7OCI - chains D and F of the 9 polymer chains in the assembly; structure by electron microscopy, 3.46 A resolution.

[Chain D]
Name: Dolichyl-diphosphooligosaccharide--protein glycosyltransferase subunit OST4
Organism: Saccharomyces cerevisiae S288C
Notes: EC 2.4.99.18
UniProtKB: Q99380 (OST4_YEAST); residue numbers follow UniProt; this construct covers 1-36
Chain sequence (36 residues; each row starts with the number of its first residue):
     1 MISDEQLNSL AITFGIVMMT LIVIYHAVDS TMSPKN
Unresolved in the structure: 36
Ligand contacts: Digitonin (AJP): Ile2, Gln6, Leu10, Phe14
Swiss-Prot annotation at these positions:
  - mutagenesis: Met18 (M18K: Severe growth defect; abolishes interaction with OST3 and STT3; M18L: No effect on interaction between OST3 and STT3), Met19 (M19K: Severe growth defect; abolishes interaction with OST3; M19L: Disrupts interaction between OST3 and STT3), Thr20 (T20D: Severe growth defect; T20K: Severe growth defect; abolishes interaction with OST3; disrupts interaction between OST3 and STT3), Leu21 (L21K: Abolishes interaction with OST3 and STT3; disrupts interaction between OST3 and STT3), Val23 (V23D: Severe growth defect; V23K: Severe growth defect; abolishes interaction with OST3; disrupts interaction between OST3 and STT3), Ile24 (I24D: Severe growth defect; I24K: Disrupts interaction between OST3 and STT3), Tyr25 (Y25D: Severe growth defect)

[Chain F]
Name: Dolichyl-diphosphooligosaccharide--protein glycosyltransferase subunit STT3
Organism: Saccharomyces cerevisiae S288C
Notes: EC 2.4.99.18
UniProtKB: P39007 (STT3_YEAST); residues 1-718 here = UniProt positions 1-718
Chain sequence (718 residues; row label = number of the first residue in the row):
     1 MGSDRSCVLS VFQTILKLVI FVAIFGAAIS SRLFAVIKFE SIIHEFDPWF NYRATKYLVN
    61 NSFYKFLNWF DDRTWYPLGR VTGGTLYPGL MTTSAFIWHA LRNWLGLPID IRNVCVLFAP
   121 LFSGVTAWAT YEFTKEIKDA SAGLLAAGFI AIVPGYISRS VAGSYDNEAI AITLLMVTFM
   181 FWIKAQKTGS IMHATCAALF YFYMVSAWGG YVFITNLIPL HVFLLILMGR YSSKLYSAYT
   241 TWYAIGTVAS MQIPFVGFLP IRSNDHMAAL GVFGLIQIVA FGDFVKGQIS TAKFKVIMMV
   301 SLFLILVLGV VGLSALTYMG LIAPWTGRFY SLWDTNYAKI HIPIIASVSE HQPVSWPAFF
   361 FDTHFLIWLF PAGVFLLFLD LKDEHVFVIA YSVLCSYFAG VMVRLMLTLT PVICVSAAVA
   421 LSKIFDIYLD FKTSDRKYAI KPAALLAKLI VSGSFIFYLY LFVFHSTWVT RTAYSSPSVV
   481 LPSQTPDGKL ALIDDFREAY YWLRMNSDED SKVAAWWDYG YQIGGMADRT TLVDNNTWNN
   541 THIAIVGKAM ASPEEKSYEI LKEHDVDYVL VIFGGLIGFG GDDINKFLWM IRISEGIWPE
   601 EIKERDFYTA EGEYRVDARA SETMRNSLLY KMSYKDFPQL FNGGQATDRV RQQMITPLDV
   661 PPLDYFDEVF TSENWMVRIY QLKKDDAQGR TLRDVGELTR SSTKTRRSIK RPELGLRV
Unresolved in the structure: 1-5, 292-349, 433-440, 484-491
Glycans and other covalent adducts: glycan linked to Asn539
Bound ions: Mg2+: Asp47 (together with Dolichylphosphate)
Ligand contacts:
  - Digitonin (AJP): Phe258, Ile261, Arg262
  - Dolichylphosphate (V8K): Trp208, Gly209, Gly210, Phe213, Asn216, Gly271, Phe273, Gly274, Leu275, Gln277, Phe398, Arg404, Leu405
Swiss-Prot annotation at these positions:
  - region: Trp516 to Asp518 (Interacts with target acceptor peptide in protein substrate)
  - motif: Glu45 to Asp47 (DXD motif 1), Asp166 to Glu168 (DXD motif 2), Ser347 to Glu350 (SVSE motif), Trp516 to Gly520 (WWDYG motif), Asp583 to Met590 (DK motif)
  - binding site (Mn(2+)): Asp47, Asp166, Glu168
  - binding site (dolichyl diphosphooligosaccharide): Arg404, Tyr521
  - site: Asp47 (Interacts with target acceptor peptide in protein substrate), Arg159 (Important for catalytic activity), Glu350 (Interacts with target acceptor peptide in protein substrate), Lys586 (Interacts with target acceptor peptide in protein substrate)
  - glycosylation (N-linked (GlcNAc...) asparagine): Asn60, Asn535, Asn539 (high mannose)
  - mutagenesis: Asp47 (D47A: Lethal; impairs the catalytic activity), Arg159 (R159A: Temperature sensitive and staurosporine sensitive), Ser160 (S160A: Temperature sensitive and staurosporine sensitive), Gly163 (G163R: Temperature sensitive and staurosporine sensitive), Ser164 (S164A: Temperature sensitive and staurosporine sensitive), Asp166 (D166A: Lethal; impairs the catalytic activity), Glu168 (E168Q: Lethal; impairs the catalytic activity), Trp208 (W208A: Lethal; abolishes interaction with OST1 and WBP1), Gly210 (G210D: Temperature sensitive and staurosporine sensitive), Glu350 (E350A: Lethal; impairs the catalytic activity), Val393 (V393I: Staurosporine sensitive), Arg404 (R404A: Lethal; abolishes interaction with OST1 and WBP1), 10 further mutagenesis entries in UniProt
Reported in the primary citation:
  - post-translational modification sites: Asn539

[How chain D and chain F interact]
Pairs across the interface (53; chain D residue first):
  Met1(D) with Ile37(F), hydrophobic
  Ile2(D) with Ile37(F)
  Ser3(D) with Ile37(F)
  Asp4(D) with Phe34(F); Lys38(F); Arg471(F), salt bridge
  Leu7(D) with Ser30(F); Leu33(F); Ile37(F), hydrophobic
  Asn8(D) with Phe34(F); Thr467(F)
  Ala11(D) with Ser30(F)
  Ile12(D) with Phe464(F), hydrophobic; Thr467(F)
  Phe14(D) with Gly26(F); Ala27(F), hydrophobic
  Gly15(D) with Val463(F)
  Ile16(D) with Tyr460(F), hydrophobic; Phe464(F), hydrophobic
  Met18(D) with Ile24(F), hydrophobic; Gly148(F); Ile152(F), hydrophobic
  Met19(D) with Gly148(F); Phe149(F), hydrophobic; Phe462(F), hydrophobic; Val463(F), hydrophobic
  Thr20(D) with Tyr460(F), hydrogen bond
  Leu21(D) with Val19(F), hydrophobic; Ile20(F)
  Ile22(D) with Ile20(F), hydrophobic; Leu144(F); Leu145(F), hydrophobic
  Val23(D) with Ile456(F), hydrophobic
  Tyr25(D) with Gln13(F); Leu16(F), hydrophobic; Lys17(F), hydrogen bond; Ile20(F), hydrophobic; Ser141(F); Leu144(F), hydrophobic
  His26(D) with Ser141(F); Ser422(F), hydrogen bond; Phe425(F); Asp426(F), salt bridge; Leu429(F)
  Ala27(D) with Leu429(F), hydrophobic
  Asp29(D) with Gln13(F); Ser141(F), hydrogen bond
  Ser30(D) with Asp426(F), hydrogen bond; Asp430(F)
  Thr31(D) with Leu429(F); Asp430(F); Phe431(F)
  Met32(D) with Leu9(F), hydrophobic
Other interface residues (no listed pair), chain D (29 interface residues in all): Leu10, Val17, Ile24, Val28, Lys35
Other interface residues (no listed pair), chain F (38 interface residues in all): Phe12, Ala23, Ser31, Asp139, Leu459

[Summary]
29 residues of chain D and 38 residues of chain F are in contact; the contacts include 5 hydrogen bonds and 2
salt bridges. Polar pairs include Asp4(D)-Arg471(F), His26(D)-Asp426(F) and Thr20(D)-Tyr460(F). Chain D binds
Digitonin. Ligands of chain F: Digitonin and Dolichylphosphate. From the paper: a modification site at
Asn539(F).
Here chain D is Dolichyl-diphosphooligosaccharide--protein glycosyltransferase subunit OST4 and chain F is
Dolichyl-diphosphooligosaccharide--protein glycosyltransferase subunit STT3, both from Saccharomyces
cerevisiae S288C. Entry 7OCI (Cryo-EM structure of yeast Ost6p containing oligosaccharyltransferase complex)
was determined by electron microscopy.
